4ECZ - chains A and T of the 3 polymer chains in the assembly; structure by X-ray diffraction, 1.83 A resolution.

Chain A:
Molecule: DNA polymerase eta
From: Homo sapiens
Notes: EC 2.7.7.7; fragment: Catalytic core
Reference sequence: Q9Y253 (POLH_HUMAN); numbering as in UniProt (aligned over 1-432)
Chain sequence (435 residues; row label = number of the first residue in the row; numbers below 1 keep their minus sign (Gly-2 is residue -2)):
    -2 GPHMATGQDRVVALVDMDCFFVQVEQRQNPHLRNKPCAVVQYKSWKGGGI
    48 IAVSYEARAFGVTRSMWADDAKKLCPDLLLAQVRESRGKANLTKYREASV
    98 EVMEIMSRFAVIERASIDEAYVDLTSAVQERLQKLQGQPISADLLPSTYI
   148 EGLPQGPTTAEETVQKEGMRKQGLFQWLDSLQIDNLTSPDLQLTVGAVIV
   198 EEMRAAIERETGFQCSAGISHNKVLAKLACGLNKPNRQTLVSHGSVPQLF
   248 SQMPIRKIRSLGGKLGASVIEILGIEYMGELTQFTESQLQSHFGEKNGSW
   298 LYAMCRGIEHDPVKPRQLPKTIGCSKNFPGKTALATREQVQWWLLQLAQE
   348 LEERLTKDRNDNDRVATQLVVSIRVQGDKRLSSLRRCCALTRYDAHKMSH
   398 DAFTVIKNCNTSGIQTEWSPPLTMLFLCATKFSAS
Disordered / not traced: 155-159
Construct notes: expression tag (-2 to 0)
Ion coordination: Na+: Asp13, Asp115, Glu116 (together with 2'-deoxyadenosine 5'-triphosphate) (shared with 1 residue of chain P); Ca2+: Asp13, Met14, Asp115 (together with 2'-deoxyadenosine 5'-triphosphate)
Ligand contacts: 2'-deoxyadenosine 5'-triphosphate (DTP): Asp13, Met14, Asp15, Cys16, Phe17, Phe18, Ile48, Ala49, Tyr52, Arg55, Arg61, Ile114, Asp115, Glu116, Lys231
Swiss-Prot annotation at these positions:
  - binding site (Mg(2+)): Asp13, Met14, Asp115, Glu116
  - binding site (Mn(2+)): Asp13, Met14, Asp115, Glu116
  - binding site (a 2'-deoxyribonucleoside 5'-triphosphate): Arg61
  - natural variant: Val37 (deletion: In XPV), Leu75 (deletion: In XPV), Arg93 (R93P: In XPV), Arg111 (R111H: In XPV), Thr122 (T122P: In XPV), Gly153 (G153D: In a breast cancer sample), Thr191 (T191P: In XPV), Gly263 (G263V: In XPV), Val266 (V266D: In XPV), Gly295 (G295R: In XPV), Arg361 (R361S: In XPV)
  - mutagenesis: Tyr52 (Y52A/F: Reduces DNA polymerase activity; Y52E: Reduces DNA polymerase activity. Increases fidelity of replication and reduces translesion bypass), Arg61 (R61A: Reduces enzymatic activity by two-thirds), Ser62 (S62G: Increased DNA polymerase activity and translesion bypass compared to wild-type), Ala68 (A68S/V: Severe reduction in thymine dimer translesion bypass), Asn324 to Pro326 (Reduces binding to chromatin and to monoubiquitinated PCNA. Abolishes binding to monoubiquitinated PCNA; when associated with 705-E--H-713 Del)
What the authors report for this chain:
  - mutagenesis - S113A: unchanged catalytic activity

Chain T:
Molecule: 12-nt DNA strand
Sequence (12 nucleotides; numbered 1 to 12; the number before each row is that of its first residue):
     1 CATTATGACGCT
Ligand contacts: 2'-deoxyadenosine 5'-triphosphate (DTP): DT3, DT4, DA5

How chain A and chain T interact:
Residue-residue contacts - 38 pairs, chain A then chain T:
  Gln38(A) - DT4(T)  hydrogen bond to the base
  Gln38(A) - DA5(T)  sugar contact
  Tyr39(A) - DT4(T)  phosphate contact
  Tyr39(A) - DA5(T)  hydrogen bond to the phosphate
  Trp42(A) - DA2(T)  stacking on the base
  Arg61(A) - DT3(T)  base contact
  Ser62(A) - DT3(T)  base contact
  Trp64(A) - DA2(T)  phosphate contact
  Lys86(A) - DT6(T)  salt bridge to the phosphate
  Leu89(A) - DA5(T)  phosphate contact
  Arg93(A) - DT6(T)  salt bridge to the phosphate
  Arg93(A) - DG7(T)  salt bridge to the phosphate
  Lys293(A) - DG10(T)  salt bridge to the phosphate
  Lys311(A) - DC9(T)  phosphate contact
  Arg313(A) - DA8(T)  salt bridge to the phosphate
  Arg313(A) - DC9(T)  salt bridge to the phosphate
  Pro316(A) - DA8(T)  phosphate contact
  Lys317(A) - DA8(T)  hydrogen bond to the phosphate
  Lys317(A) - DC9(T)  salt bridge to the phosphate
  Thr318(A) - DG7(T)  sugar contact
  Thr318(A) - DA8(T)  hydrogen bond to the phosphate
  Ile319(A) - DG7(T)  phosphate contact
  Gly320(A) - DT6(T)  sugar contact
  Gly320(A) - DG7(T)  hydrogen bond to the phosphate
  Cys321(A) - DT6(T)  phosphate contact
  Ser322(A) - DA5(T)  sugar contact
  Ser322(A) - DT6(T)  hydrogen bond to the phosphate
  Lys323(A) - DA5(T)  salt bridge to the phosphate
  Asn324(A) - DT4(T)  hydrogen bond to the phosphate
  Asn324(A) - DA5(T)  hydrogen bond to the phosphate
  Pro326(A) - DC1(T)  phosphate contact
  Pro326(A) - DA2(T)  sugar contact
  Pro326(A) - DT4(T)  phosphate contact
  Gly327(A) - DC1(T)  hydrogen bond to the phosphate
  Gly327(A) - DA2(T)  phosphate contact
  Thr329(A) - DA2(T)  base contact
  Arg351(A) - DT6(T)  salt bridge to the phosphate
  Arg351(A) - DG7(T)  salt bridge to the phosphate
Interface residues without a listed pair, chain A (31 interface residues in all): Ile47, Ile48, Ala87, Arg111, Leu315, Glu347
Interface residues without a listed pair, chain T (11 interface residues in all): DC11

Overview:
The interface between chain A and chain T involves 31 residues on one side and 11 on the other, with 9
hydrogen bonds, 10 salt bridges and 1 aromatic stacking contact. Among the polar pairs are Gln38(A)-DT4(T),
Tyr39(A)-DA5(T) and Lys317(A)-DA8(T). From the paper: S113A of chain A leaves catalytic activity unchanged.
Here chain A is DNA polymerase eta (Homo sapiens) and chain T is a 12-nt DNA strand. Entry 4ECZ (Human DNA
polymerase eta - DNA ternary complex: AT crystal at pH 6.5 (Na+ MES) with ...) was determined by X-ray
diffraction together with 4ECQ, 4ECR, 4ECS, 4ECT, 4ECU, 4ECV and 10 further entries from the same study.
